PDB entry 6QH0 | X-ray diffraction, 2.44 A resolution | chains A and B of the 4 polymer chains in the assembly

[Chain A (and B)]
Molecule: hsRosR DNA binding protein
From: Halobacterium salinarum NRC-1
Notes: chain B of this document is another copy of the same molecule, construct and numbering; everything in this record applies to it too
UniProtKB: Q9HSF4 (Q9HSF4_HALSA); residue numbers follow UniProt; this construct covers 6-116
Chain sequence (116 residues; each row starts with the number of its first residue):
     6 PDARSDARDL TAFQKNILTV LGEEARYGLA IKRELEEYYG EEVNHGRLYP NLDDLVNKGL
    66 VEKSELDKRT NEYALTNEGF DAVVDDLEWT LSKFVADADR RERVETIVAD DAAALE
Disordered / not traced: 6 (chain B: fully traced)
Differences from the reference sequence: expression tag (117-121)

[How chain A and chain B interact]
Contacting residue pairs - 66 pairs, chain A then chain B:
  Arg9(A) with Tyr43(B)
  Arg13(A) with Tyr43(B); Tyr44(B), hydrogen bond (side chain-backbone)
  Leu15(A) with Ala17(B)
  Ala17(A) with Leu15(B); Ala17(B); Lys20(B)
  Lys20(A) with Ala17(B); Lys20(B)
  Asn21(A) with Trp94(B)
  Thr24(A) with Lys98(B)
  Gly27(A) with Lys98(B); Arg105(B), hydrogen bond (backbone-side chain)
  Glu28(A) with Lys98(B), salt bridge; Ala101(B)
  Tyr43(A) with Arg13(B), hydrogen bond (backbone-side chain); Asp91(B), hydrogen bond; Trp94(B), hydrophobic
  Tyr44(A) with Arg13(B); Asp14(B)
  Glu46(A) with Asp14(B)
  Phe85(A) with Phe99(B), hydrophobic; Arg105(B)
  Val89(A) with Phe99(B), hydrophobic; Arg108(B)
  Leu92(A) with Leu96(B), hydrophobic; Phe99(B), hydrophobic; Ile112(B), hydrophobic
  Glu93(A) with Ile112(B)
  Trp94(A) with Asn21(B); Thr24(B); Tyr43(B)
  Thr95(A) with Thr24(B)
  Leu96(A) with Ile112(B), hydrophobic; Asp116(B)
  Ser97(A) with Asp116(B), hydrogen bond (backbone-side chain)
  Lys98(A) with Thr24(B); Gly27(B); Glu28(B), salt bridge; Glu39(B), salt bridge
  Phe99(A) with Phe85(B), hydrophobic; Val89(B), hydrophobic; Leu92(B), hydrophobic
  Val100(A) with Val113(B), hydrophobic
  Ala101(A) with Glu28(B); Leu120(B)
  Asp102(A) with Leu120(B)
  Arg105(A) with Gly27(B), hydrogen bond (side chain-backbone); Phe85(B)
  Arg106(A) with Val113(B); Ala117(B)
  Arg108(A) with Phe85(B); Val89(B)
  Val109(A) with Val113(B), hydrophobic
  Glu110(A) with Glu110(B)
  Ile112(A) with Glu93(B); Leu96(B), hydrophobic
  Val113(A) with Arg106(B); Val109(B), hydrophobic; Glu110(B)
  Asp116(A) with Leu96(B); Ser97(B), hydrogen bond (side chain-backbone)
  Ala117(A) with Arg106(B)
  Leu120(A) with Val100(B); Ala101(B); Asp102(B)
Also at the interface, not in a pair above, chain A (43 interface residues in all): Ala12, Asp14, Thr16, Val25, Arg31, Glu42, Asp91, Ala114
Also at the interface, not in a pair above, chain B (42 interface residues in all): Thr16, Val25, Gly45, Glu46, Val88, Thr95, Ala114

[Summary]
43 residues of chain A face 42 of chain B across their interface, with 7 hydrogen bonds and 3 salt bridges.
Among the polar pairs are Glu28(A)-Lys98(B), Lys98(A)-Glu39(B) and Arg13(A)-Tyr44(B).
Both chains are hsRosR DNA binding protein (Halobacterium salinarum NRC-1). Entry 6QH0 (The complex structure
of hsRosR-S5 (VNG0258H/RosR-S5)) was determined by X-ray diffraction, deposited together with 6QFD, 6QIL and
6QUA.
